4HPL - chains A and B; structure by X-ray diffraction, 2.00 A resolution.

Chain A:
Molecule: BCL-6 corepressor
Source organism: Homo sapiens
UniProt: Q6W2J9 (BCOR_HUMAN); residue numbers follow UniProt; this construct covers 1634-1748
Chain sequence (119 residues; each row starts with the number of its first residue):
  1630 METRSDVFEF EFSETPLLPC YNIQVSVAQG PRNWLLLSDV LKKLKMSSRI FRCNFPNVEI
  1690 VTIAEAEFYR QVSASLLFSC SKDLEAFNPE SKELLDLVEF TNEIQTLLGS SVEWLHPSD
Not modelled in the structure: 1630-1635
Sequence notes: expression tag (1630-1633)
Reported in the primary citation:
  - mutagenesis - L1706D, L1706R: unchanged binding to Polycomb group RING finger protein 1 (chain B)

Chain B:
Molecule: Polycomb group RING finger protein 1
Source organism: Homo sapiens
UniProt: Q9BSM1 (PCGF1_HUMAN); numbering as in UniProt (aligned over 167-255)
Chain sequence (93 residues; each row starts with the number of its first residue):
   163 QGTREQLNLC LERLSSGKDK NKSVLQNKYV RCSVRAEVRH LRRVLCHRLM LNPQHVQLLF
   223 DNEVLPDHMT MKQIWLSRWF GKPSPLLLQY SVK
Not modelled in the structure: 163-164, 178-184, 255
Sequence notes: expression tag (163-166)

Interface between chain A and chain B:
Residue-residue contacts - 61 pairs, chain A then chain B:
  Val1636(A) - Arg197(B)  hydrogen bond (backbone-side chain)
  Phe1637(A) - Arg197(B)
  Phe1637(A) - Ala198(B)  hydrophobic
  Phe1637(A) - His202(B)
  Phe1639(A) - Arg193(B)
  Phe1639(A) - Cys194(B)  hydrophobic
  Phe1639(A) - Ala198(B)  hydrophobic
  Phe1639(A) - Val206(B)  hydrophobic
  Glu1640(A) - Tyr191(B)
  Glu1640(A) - Val192(B)
  Glu1640(A) - Arg193(B)  salt bridge
  Phe1641(A) - Asn189(B)
  Phe1641(A) - Tyr191(B)
  Phe1641(A) - Val192(B)  hydrophobic
  Phe1641(A) - Val206(B)  hydrophobic
  Phe1641(A) - Arg210(B)
  Ser1642(A) - Asn189(B)
  Ser1642(A) - Lys190(B)  hydrogen bond (backbone-backbone)
  Ser1642(A) - Tyr191(B)  hydrogen bond (backbone-backbone)
  Glu1643(A) - Gln188(B)
  Glu1643(A) - Asn189(B)
  Glu1643(A) - Tyr191(B)
  Thr1644(A) - Tyr191(B)
  Pro1645(A) - Tyr191(B)
  Leu1646(A) - Asn170(B)
  Leu1646(A) - Val192(B)
  Leu1646(A) - Arg193(B)
  Leu1647(A) - Asn170(B)
  Leu1647(A) - Arg193(B)  hydrogen bond (backbone-side chain)
  Cys1649(A) - Arg193(B)
  Asn1651(A) - Thr165(B)
  Asn1651(A) - Glu167(B)
  Pro1660(A) - Thr165(B)
  Asn1662(A) - Thr165(B)  hydrogen bond
  Asn1662(A) - Arg166(B)
  Asn1662(A) - Gln168(B)
  Ser1704(A) - Glu167(B)  hydrogen bond
  Leu1705(A) - Leu238(B)  hydrophobic
  Leu1706(A) - Glu167(B)
  Leu1706(A) - Leu169(B)  hydrophobic
  Leu1706(A) - Val196(B)  hydrophobic
  Leu1706(A) - Trp237(B)
  Ser1708(A) - Phe242(B)
  Ser1708(A) - Gly243(B)  hydrogen bond (side chain-backbone)
  Cys1709(A) - Gly243(B)
  Cys1709(A) - Lys244(B)
  Cys1709(A) - Pro245(B)
  Lys1711(A) - Pro245(B)
  Asp1712(A) - Pro245(B)
  Asp1712(A) - Ser246(B)  hydrogen bond (side chain-backbone)
  Phe1729(A) - Arg193(B)
  Ser1740(A) - Arg210(B)
  Glu1742(A) - Arg210(B)  salt bridge
  Leu1744(A) - His202(B)
  Leu1744(A) - Arg205(B)
  Leu1744(A) - His209(B)
  His1745(A) - Arg205(B)  hydrogen bond (backbone-side chain)
  Pro1746(A) - Arg205(B)  hydrogen bond (backbone-side chain)
  Ser1747(A) - Arg205(B)  hydrogen bond (backbone-side chain)
  Asp1748(A) - Arg205(B)  salt bridge
  Asp1748(A) - His209(B)  salt bridge
Also at the interface, not in a pair above, chain A (34 interface residues in all): Glu1638, Pro1648, Arg1661, Leu1664
Also at the interface, not in a pair above, chain B (31 interface residues in all): Ser195, Leu203, Pro215
Interface features reported in the paper:
  - specific contacts: Phe1639(A)-Val206(B), Phe1641(A)-Val206(B)
  - interface residues, chain A: Leu1706(A)
  - interface residues, chain B: Tyr191(B)
  - hot spots on chain B (mutagenesis) - V206D: abolished binding to BCL-6 corepressor (chain A)
  - hot spots on chain B (mutagenesis) - Y191A, R193A: decreased binding to BCL-6 corepressor (chain A)

In short:
34 residues of chain A and 31 residues of chain B are in contact; the contacts include 11 hydrogen bonds and 4
salt bridges. Polar contacts include Glu1640(A)-Arg193(B), Glu1742(A)-Arg210(B) and Asp1748(A)-Arg205(B). The
authors report contacts between Phe1639(A) and Val206(B) and Phe1641(A) and Val206(B). The paper reports that
Y191A and R193A of chain B reduce binding to BCL-6 corepressor (chain A); interface residues Leu1706(A) and
Tyr191(B); 5 substitutions were tested in all.
Here chain A is BCL-6 corepressor and chain B is Polycomb group RING finger protein 1, both from Homo sapiens.
Entry 4HPL (PCGF1 Ub fold (RAWUL)/BCOR PUFD Complex) was determined by X-ray diffraction, deposited together
with 4HPM.
